6XJI - chains A and C of the 4 polymer chains in the assembly; structure by electron microscopy, 4.00 A resolution.

== Chain A ==
Protein: Phenol-soluble modulin export ABC transporter permease subunit PmtD
Source organism: Staphylococcus aureus
UniProtKB: A0A641A693 (A0A641A693_STAAU); residue numbers follow UniProt; this construct covers 2-246
Chain sequence (266 residues; row label = number of the first residue in the row; numbers below 1 keep their minus sign (Met-19 is residue -19)):
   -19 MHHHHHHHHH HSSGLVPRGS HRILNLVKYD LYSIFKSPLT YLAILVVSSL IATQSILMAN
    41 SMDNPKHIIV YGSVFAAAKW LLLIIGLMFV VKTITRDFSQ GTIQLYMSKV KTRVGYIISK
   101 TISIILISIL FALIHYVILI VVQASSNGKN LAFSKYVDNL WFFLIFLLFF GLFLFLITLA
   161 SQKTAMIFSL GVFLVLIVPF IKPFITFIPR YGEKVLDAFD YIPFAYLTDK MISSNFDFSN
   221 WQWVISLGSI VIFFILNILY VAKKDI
Not modelled in the structure: -19 to -5
Differences from the reference sequence: initiating methionine (-19); expression tag (-18 to 1)

== Chain C ==
Protein: ABC transporter ATP-binding protein
Source organism: Staphylococcus aureus
UniProtKB: X5EJW5 (X5EJW5_STAAU); residue numbers follow UniProt; this construct covers 1-290
Chain sequence (290 residues; each row starts with the number of its first residue):
     1 MKLEHITKKY GSNVVLNDID FDFGDSRIVG LIGKNGVGKT TVMKVMNGNI IKFDGKVDID
    61 NADNIGFLIE HPKLYDNKSG LYNLKLFAQV LGKGFDKAYT DKIIDAFGMR PYIKKKVKKY
   121 SMGMKQKLAI AVSLMNKPKF LILDEPTNGM DPDGSIDVLT TIKSLVNELD MRILISSHKL
   181 EDIELICDRA VFLRDGHFVQ DVNMEEGVAS DTTIVTVDHK DFDRTEKYLA EHFQLQNVDK
   241 ADGHLMINAQ KNYQVILKAL SELDIYPKYI ETRKSSLRDT YFNINQRGDK
Metal / ion sites: Mg2+: Thr40, Glu70 (together with ATP-gamma-S)
Residues lining bound ligands:
  - ATP-gamma-S (AGS; phosphothiophosphoric acid-adenylate ester), molecule 1: Tyr10, Asn13, Val15, Lys34, Asn35, Gly36, Val37, Gly38, Lys39, Thr40, Thr41, Glu70, Asp144, Glu145, His178
  - ATP-gamma-S (AGS), molecule 2: Lys115, Lys118, Lys119, Ser121, Met122, Gly123, Met124

== Chain A / chain C interface ==
Contacting residue pairs (44):
  Arg2(A) with Val90(C); Gly92(C)
  Asn5(A) with Gln89(C), hydrogen bond (side chain-backbone)
  Leu6(A) with Val90(C), hydrophobic
  Tyr9(A) with Tyr82(C); Lys85(C); Leu86(C); Gln89(C); Val90(C), hydrophobic
  Asp77(A) with Tyr75(C), hydrogen bond
  Gln80(A) with Leu74(C); Tyr75(C); Asp76(C), hydrogen bond (side chain-backbone)
  Gly81(A) with Lys73(C)
  Thr82(A) with Leu74(C); Tyr75(C), hydrogen bond
  Gln84(A) with Asn49(C), hydrogen bond (backbone-side chain); Phe67(C); Ile69(C); Lys73(C), hydrogen bond
  Leu85(A) with Lys73(C); Phe87(C), hydrophobic; Leu91(C)
  Tyr86(A) with Tyr75(C), hydrogen bond; Leu86(C); Phe87(C); Val90(C), hydrophobic; Leu91(C), hydrophobic
  Met87(A) with Gly48(C); Asn49(C)
  Ser88(A) with Asn47(C); Gly48(C); Phe67(C)
  Lys89(A) with Asn61(C), hydrogen bond (side chain-backbone); Asp63(C)
  Arg93(A) with Gly48(C), hydrogen bond (side chain-backbone); Asn49(C)
  Ala242(A) with Ile51(C)
  Lys243(A) with Ile51(C)
  Asp245(A) with Asn49(C); Ile50(C); Ile51(C), hydrogen bond (side chain-backbone); Lys52(C)
  Ile246(A) with Asn49(C), hydrogen bond (backbone-backbone)
Other interface residues (no listed pair), chain A (21 interface residues in all): Ser13, Arg76
Other interface residues (no listed pair), chain C (24 interface residues in all): Lys44, Lys78

== In short ==
21 residues of chain A and 24 residues of chain C are in contact, with 11 hydrogen bonds. Polar contacts
include Asn5(A)-Gln89(C), Asp77(A)-Tyr75(C) and Gln80(A)-Asp76(C). Chain C binds ATP-gamma-S. Thr40(C) and
Glu70(C) form the Mg2+ site.
Here chain A is Phenol-soluble modulin export ABC transporter permease subunit PmtD and chain C is ABC
transporter ATP-binding protein, both from Staphylococcus aureus. Entry 6XJI (PmtCD ABC exporter at C1
symmetry) was determined by electron microscopy, deposited together with 6U2D, 6XFU and 6XJH.
